7NUN - chains 1 and 4 of the 5 polymer chains in the assembly; structure by electron microscopy, 3.60 A resolution.

# Chain 1
Molecule: Genome polyprotein
Source organism: Human rhinovirus 14
Notes: EC 3.4.22.29, 3.6.1.15, 3.4.22.28, 2.7.7.48
Reference sequence: P03303 (POLG_HRV14); residues -3 to 289 here correspond to UniProt positions 564-856 (UniProt number = residue number + 567)
Chain sequence (293 residues; row label = number of the first residue in the row; numbers below 1 keep their minus sign (Ala-3 is residue -3)):
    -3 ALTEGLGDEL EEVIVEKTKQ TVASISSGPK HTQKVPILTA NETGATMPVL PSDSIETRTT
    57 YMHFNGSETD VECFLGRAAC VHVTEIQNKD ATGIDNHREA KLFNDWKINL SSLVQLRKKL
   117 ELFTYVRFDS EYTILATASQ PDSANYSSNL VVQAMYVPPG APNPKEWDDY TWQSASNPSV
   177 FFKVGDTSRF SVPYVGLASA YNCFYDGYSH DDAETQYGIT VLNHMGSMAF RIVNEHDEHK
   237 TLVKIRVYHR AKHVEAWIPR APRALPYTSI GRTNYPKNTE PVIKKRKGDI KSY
Disordered / not traced: -3 to 16
Curated features (UniProtKB/Swiss-Prot):
  - region: Ala-3 to Thr17 (Amphipathic alpha-helix)
  - site: Tyr289 (Cleavage)

# Chain 4
Molecule: Genome polyprotein
Source organism: Human rhinovirus 14
Notes: EC 3.4.22.29, 3.6.1.15, 3.4.22.28, 2.7.7.48
Reference sequence: P03303 (POLG_HRV14); residues 1-68 here correspond to UniProt positions 2-69 (UniProt number = residue number + 1)
Chain sequence (68 residues; each row starts with the number of its first residue):
     1 GAQVSTQKSG SHENQNILTN GSNQTFTVIN YYKDAASTSS AGQSLSMDPS KFTEPVKDLM
    61 LKGAPALN
Disordered / not traced: 1-28
Curated features (UniProtKB/Swiss-Prot):
  - site: Asn68 (Cleavage)
  - lipidation: Gly1 (N-myristoyl glycine)

# Interface between chain 1 and chain 4
Pairs across the interface (25; chain 1 residue first):
  Lys30(1) - Gly63(4)
  Val31(1) - Gly63(4)  hydrogen bond (backbone-backbone)
  Pro32(1) - Gly63(4)
  Ala36(1) - Ala66(4)
  Thr39(1) - Val56(4)
  Thr39(1) - Met60(4)
  Gly40(1) - Thr53(4)
  Ala41(1) - Thr53(4)
  Ala41(1) - Glu54(4)
  Ala41(1) - Val56(4)  hydrophobic
  Ala41(1) - Met60(4)  hydrophobic
  Thr42(1) - Thr53(4)  hydrogen bond (backbone-backbone)
  Met43(1) - Met60(4)  hydrophobic
  Pro44(1) - Glu54(4)
  Pro44(1) - Lys62(4)
  Asp49(1) - Lys62(4)  salt bridge
  Asn61(1) - Gln43(4)  hydrogen bond
  Ser63(1) - Gln43(4)
  Asp66(1) - Gln43(4)
  Asp66(1) - Ser44(4)  hydrogen bond (side chain-backbone)
  Glu68(1) - Ala41(4)  hydrogen bond (side chain-backbone)
  Ser187(1) - Ala36(4)  hydrogen bond (side chain-backbone)
  Pro189(1) - Ala36(4)  hydrophobic
  Lys248(1) - Ser40(4)
  Pro255(1) - Phe52(4)
Interface residues without a listed pair, chain 1 (24 interface residues in all): Thr35, Val45, Gly62, Asp125, Val188
Interface residues without a listed pair, chain 4 (18 interface residues in all): Ser37, Thr38, Gly42, Pro55, Leu67

# Summary
24 residues of chain 1 face 18 of chain 4 across their interface; the contacts include 6 hydrogen bonds and 1
salt bridge. Polar contacts include Asp49(1)-Lys62(4), Asn61(1)-Gln43(4) and Asp66(1)-Ser44(4).
Here chain 1 is Genome polyprotein and chain 4 is Genome polyprotein, both from Human rhinovirus 14. Entry
7NUN (Rhinovirus 14 ICAM-1 virion-like particle at pH 6.2) was determined by electron microscopy, deposited
together with 7BG6, 7BG7, 7NUL, 7NUM, 7NUO and 7NUQ.
